Entry 7BO9 (X-ray diffraction, 1.56 A resolution); this record covers chains A and B of the 6 polymer chains in the assembly.

Chain A (and B):
Molecule: CC-Type2-(VaYd)4-Y3F-W19(BrPhe)
Notes: chain B of this document is another copy of the same molecule, construct and numbering; everything in this record applies to it too
Amino-acid sequence (32 residues; row label = number of the first residue in the row; numbering starts at 0):
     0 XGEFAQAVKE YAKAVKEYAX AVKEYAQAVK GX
Unresolved in the structure: 0, 31 (chain B: 31)
Modified / non-standard residues: ACE (acetyl group) at position 0; 4BF (4-bromo-L-phenylalanine) at position 19; NH2 (amino group) at position 31

How chain A and chain B interact:
Residue-residue contacts (4; chain A residue first):
  Phe3(A) - Tyr24(B)
  Tyr10(A) - Tyr17(B)  hydrogen bond
  Tyr17(A) - Tyr10(B)  hydrogen bond
  Tyr24(A) - Phe3(B)

In short:
Chain A and chain B each contribute 4 residues to their interface, with 2 hydrogen bonds. The hydrogen-bonded
pair is Tyr10(A)-Tyr17(B).
Chain A and chain B are both CC-Type2-(VaYd)4-Y3F-W19(BrPhe); the structure, A hexameric de novo coiled-coil
assembly: CC-Type2-(VaYd)4-Y3F-W19(BrPhe), was determined by X-ray diffraction (same publication as 7BO8 and
7BOA).
